Entry 7C4W (electron microscopy, 3.40 A resolution); this record covers chains A and C of the 3 polymer chains in the assembly.

Chain A:
Name: Capsid protein VP1
Organism: Coxsackievirus A10
Amino-acid sequence (298 residues; row label = number of the first residue in the row):
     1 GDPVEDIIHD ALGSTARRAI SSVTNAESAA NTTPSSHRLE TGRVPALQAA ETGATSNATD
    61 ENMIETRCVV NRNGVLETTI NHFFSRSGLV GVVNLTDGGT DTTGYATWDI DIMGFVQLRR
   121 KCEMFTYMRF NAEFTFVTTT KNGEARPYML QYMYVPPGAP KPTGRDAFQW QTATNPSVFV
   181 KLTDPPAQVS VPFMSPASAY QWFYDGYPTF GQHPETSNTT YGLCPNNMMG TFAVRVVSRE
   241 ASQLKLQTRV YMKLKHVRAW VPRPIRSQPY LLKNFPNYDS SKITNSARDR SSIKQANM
Unresolved in the structure: 1-66, 209-225, 298

Chain C:
Name: Capsid protein VP3
Organism: Coxsackievirus A10
Reference sequence: G0YPI2 (G0YPI2_9ENTO); residues 1-240 here correspond to UniProt positions 325-564 (UniProt number = residue number + 324)
Amino-acid sequence (240 residues; each row starts with the number of its first residue):
     1 GIPAELRPGT NQFLTTDDDT AAPILPGFTP TPTIHIPGEV HSLLELCRVE TILEVNNTTE
    61 ATGLTRLLIP VSSQNKADEL CAAFMVDPGR IGPWQSTLVG QICRYYTQWS GSLKVTFMFT
   121 GSFMATGKML VAYSPPGSAQ PANRETAMLG THVIWDFGLQ SSVSLVIPWI SNTHFRTAKT
   181 GGNYDYYTAG VVTLWYQTNY VVPPETPGEA YIIAMGAAQD NFTLKICKDT DEVTQQAVLQ
Unresolved in the structure: 174-187, 237-240

Chain A / chain C interface:
Pairs across the interface - 121 pairs, chain A then chain C:
  R67(A) with T173(C), hydrogen bond (backbone-side chain)
  C68(A) with T173(C)
  V69(A) with W169(C), hydrogen bond (backbone-side chain); S171(C), hydrogen bond (backbone-side chain); T173(C)
  V70(A) with W169(C)
  N71(A) with S110(C)
  R72(A) with N221(C); T223(C)
  N73(A) with W109(C); S110(C); T223(C), hydrogen bond (side chain-backbone); L224(C); K225(C)
  G74(A) with T223(C); L224(C); K225(C)
  V75(A) with T223(C)
  E77(A) with Y106(C), hydrogen bond (backbone-side chain); K225(C); I226(C), hydrogen bond (side chain-backbone); C227(C)
  T78(A) with S42(C); L43(C), hydrogen bond (backbone-backbone); L44(C); Y106(C); L224(C)
  T79(A) with H41(C); S42(C)
  I80(A) with V40(C); H41(C), hydrogen bond (backbone-backbone); L43(C), hydrophobic
  H82(A) with C227(C)
  F83(A) with L43(C), hydrophobic; Y106(C)
  R86(A) with T16(C); C227(C), hydrogen bond
  S87(A) with F13(C); T15(C)
  V116(A) with V233(C); Q235(C); Q236(C)
  Q117(A) with D229(C), hydrogen bond; T230(C); V233(C)
  R120(A) with Q101(C), hydrogen bond; Y105(C), hydrogen bond; T230(C); E232(C); V233(C)
  F125(A) with V40(C), hydrophobic; L46(C), hydrophobic
  R129(A) with T31(C), hydrogen bond (side chain-backbone); T33(C)
  E133(A) with D19(C); T20(C); A21(C), hydrogen bond (side chain-backbone)
  T135(A) with F13(C)
  Y154(A) with I24(C), hydrophobic
  P176(A) with I24(C), hydrophobic
  P185(A) with N11(C)
  P186(A) with F13(C), hydrophobic
  Q188(A) with A21(C)
  V189(A) with A22(C); I24(C), hydrophobic
  S190(A) with A22(C), hydrogen bond (backbone-backbone); P23(C); I24(C), hydrogen bond (backbone-backbone)
  P192(A) with F28(C), hydrophobic
  F193(A) with F28(C); P30(C)
  M194(A) with F28(C), hydrophobic
  S195(A) with T31(C), hydrogen bond (backbone-side chain)
  P196(A) with T31(C)
  A197(A) with T31(C), hydrogen bond (backbone-side chain)
  S198(A) with P32(C); I34(C)
  K253(A) with D17(C)
  R258(A) with E39(C), salt bridge
  A259(A) with E39(C); V40(C), hydrogen bond (backbone-backbone)
  W260(A) with I36(C), hydrogen bond (side chain-backbone); G38(C); E39(C)
  V261(A) with P37(C); G38(C), hydrogen bond (backbone-backbone)
  P262(A) with G38(C); V40(C), hydrophobic
  I265(A) with L98(C), hydrophobic; Q101(C)
  Y270(A) with Q235(C)
  N285(A) with R66(C)
  S286(A) with E54(C); Q95(C); S96(C)
  A287(A) with E54(C); R66(C), hydrogen bond (backbone-side chain); G92(C); Q95(C)
  R288(A) with N57(C); Q95(C)
  D289(A) with N57(C); T58(C); T59(C); R66(C), salt bridge
  R290(A) with V55(C), hydrogen bond (side chain-backbone); N57(C), hydrogen bond; T58(C); T59(C); A83(C), hydrogen bond (side chain-backbone)
  S291(A) with T58(C)
  I293(A) with V55(C); N56(C); I69(C), hydrophobic; A83(C), hydrogen bond (backbone-backbone)
  K294(A) with L80(C); Q140(C), hydrogen bond (backbone-side chain)
  Q295(A) with A83(C); Q140(C)
  A296(A) with M85(C), hydrophobic
  N297(A) with R90(C)
Other interface residues (no listed pair), chain A (64 interface residues in all): K121, M124, Y127, V191, A199, P269
Other interface residues (no listed pair), chain C (72 interface residues in all): L25, P70, C81, A82, F84, I91, I102, Q108

Overview:
The interface between chain A and chain C involves 64 residues on one side and 72 on the other, with 27
hydrogen bonds and 2 salt bridges. Among the polar pairs are R258(A)-E39(C), D289(A)-R66(C) and
R67(A)-T173(C).
Chain A is Capsid protein VP1 and chain C is Capsid protein VP3, both from Coxsackievirus A10; the structure,
Cryo-EM structure of A particle Coxsackievirus A10 at pH 5.5, was determined by electron microscopy (same
publication as 7BZN, 7BZO, 7BZT, 7BZU, 7C4T, 7C4Y and 7C4Z).
